Entry 6MFP (X-ray diffraction, 3.00 A resolution); this record covers chains G and N of the 4 polymer chains in the assembly.

== Chain G ==
Molecule: clade A/E 93TH057 HIV-1 gp120 core
From: Human immunodeficiency virus 1
Reference sequence: A0A0M3KKW9 (A0A0M3KKW9_9HIV1); the author numbering skips numbers that UniProt does not, so the offset changes along the chain: 44-124 = UniProt 1-81; 198-301 = UniProt 82-185; 318-355 = UniProt 186-223; 357-396 = UniProt 224-263; 1 more segments
Sequence (355 residues; row label = number of the first residue in the row; note: 96 numbers in that range are skipped by the numbering (no residue carries them; nothing is unmodelled there)):
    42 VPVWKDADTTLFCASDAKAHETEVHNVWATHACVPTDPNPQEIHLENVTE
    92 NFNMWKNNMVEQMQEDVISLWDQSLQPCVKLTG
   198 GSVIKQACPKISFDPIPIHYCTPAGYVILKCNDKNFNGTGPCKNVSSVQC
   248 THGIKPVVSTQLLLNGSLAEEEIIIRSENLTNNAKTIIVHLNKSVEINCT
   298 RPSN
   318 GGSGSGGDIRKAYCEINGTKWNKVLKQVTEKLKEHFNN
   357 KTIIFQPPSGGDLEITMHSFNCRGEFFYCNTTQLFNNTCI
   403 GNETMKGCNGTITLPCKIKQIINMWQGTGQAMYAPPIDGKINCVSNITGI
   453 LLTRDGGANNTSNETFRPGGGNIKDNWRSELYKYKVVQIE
Disordered / not traced: 42-43, 318-324, 403-407
Sequence notes: engineered mutation Ser375 (His242 in A0A0M3KKW9)
Cystine bridges: Cys54-Cys74, Cys119-Cys205, Cys218-Cys247, Cys228-Cys239, Cys296-Cys331, Cys378-Cys445, Cys385-Cys418, Cys395-Cys410
Covalent attachments: N-acetylglucosamine (NAG) linked to Asn234, Asn241, Asn262, Asn276, Asn289, Asn295, Asn334, Asn386, Asn392, Asn448, Asn461
What the authors report for this chain:
  - mutagenesis - H375S: increased binding to M48U1 CD4 mimetic peptide (chain N) (citing earlier work)

== Chain N ==
Molecule: M48U1 CD4 mimetic peptide
Sequence (28 residues; each row starts with the number of its first residue):
     1 XNLHFCQLRCKSLGLLGRCAPTXCACVX
Modified residues: MPT (beta-mercaptopropionic acid) at position 1, U2X (O-(cyclohexylmethyl)-L-tyrosine) at position 23, NH2 (amino group) at position 28; Pro21 (D-proline; DPR)
Cystine bridges: Cys6-Cys24, Cys10-Cys26
Covalent attachments: covalent link MPT_1-Cys19

== Interface between chain G and chain N ==
Contacting residue pairs (30; chain G residue first):
  Val255(G) with U2X_23(N)
  Ser365(G) with Cys26(N), hydrogen bond (side chain-backbone); Val27(N)
  Gly366(G) with Ala25(N); Cys26(N), hydrogen bond (backbone-backbone)
  Gly367(G) with Cys24(N); Cys26(N)
  Asp368(G) with Arg9(N), salt bridge; U2X_23(N); Cys24(N), hydrogen bond (side chain-backbone)
  Glu370(G) with U2X_23(N)
  Ile371(G) with U2X_23(N); Cys24(N); Ala25(N), hydrophobic
  Ser375(G) with U2X_23(N)
  Phe376(G) with U2X_23(N)
  Phe382(G) with U2X_23(N)
  Asn425(G) with U2X_23(N)
  Met426(G) with Thr22(N), hydrogen bond (backbone-side chain); U2X_23(N)
  Trp427(G) with Thr22(N); U2X_23(N)
  Gly429(G) with Thr22(N)
  Thr430(G) with MPT_1(N); Thr22(N)
  Gly472(G) with Ala20(N)
  Gly473(G) with Ala20(N); Pro21(N); U2X_23(N)
  Asn474(G) with Ala20(N)
Interface residues without a listed pair, chain G (23 interface residues in all): Trp112, Thr257, Ala281, Ile424, Gln428
Interface residues without a listed pair, chain N (13 interface residues in all): Asn2, Leu15, Arg18

== Overview ==
23 residues of chain G face 13 of chain N across their interface; the contacts include 4 hydrogen bonds and 1
salt bridge. Polar contacts include Asp368(G)-Arg9(N), Ser365(G)-Cys26(N) and Asp368(G)-Cys24(N). The paper
reports that H375S of chain G increases binding to M48U1 CD4 mimetic peptide (chain N).
Here chain G is clade A/E 93TH057 HIV-1 gp120 core (Human immunodeficiency virus 1) and chain N is M48U1 CD4
mimetic peptide. Entry 6MFP (Crystal Structure of the RV305 C1-C2 specific ADCC potent antibody DH677.3 Fab in
complex with HIV-1 ...) was determined by X-ray diffraction.
